4HRM - chains C and A of the 4 polymer chains in the assembly; structure by X-ray diffraction, 3.20 A resolution.

== Chain C (and A) ==
Protein: Domain I of receptor tyrosine-protein kinase erbB-2
Organism: Homo sapiens
Notes: EC 2.7.10.1; fragment: N-terminal extracellular domain I; chain A of this document is another copy of the same molecule, construct and numbering; everything in this record applies to it too
UniProt: P04626 (ERBB2_HUMAN); residues 2-197 here correspond to UniProt positions 24-219 (UniProt number = residue number + 22)
Sequence (198 residues; each row starts with the number of its first residue):
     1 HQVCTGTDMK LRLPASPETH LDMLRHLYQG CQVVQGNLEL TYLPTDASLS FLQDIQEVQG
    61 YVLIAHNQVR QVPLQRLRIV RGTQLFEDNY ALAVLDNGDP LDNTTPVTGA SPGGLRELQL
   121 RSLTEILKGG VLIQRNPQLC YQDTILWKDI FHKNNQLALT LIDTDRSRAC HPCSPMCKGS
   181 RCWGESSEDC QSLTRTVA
Unresolved in the structure: 1, 5, 99-112, 163-164, 166-169, 178-179, 188, 192-198 (chain A: 1-5, 15, 33, 35, 45-46, 52, 90, 98-112, 127, 152-154, 163-164, 168-169, 173-180, 183-198)
Sequence notes: expression tag (1, 198); engineered mutation Asp46 (Asn68 in P04626), Asp102 (Asn124 in P04626), Asp165 (Asn187 in P04626)
Cystine bridges: Cys4-Cys31, Cys140-Cys170, Cys173-Cys182, Cys177-Cys190
Curated features (UniProtKB/Swiss-Prot):
  - modified residue: Thr160 (Phosphothreonine)

== Chain C / chain A interface ==
Pairs across the interface (14):
  Pro14(C) - Leu13(A)
  Ala15(C) - Leu13(A)  hydrophobic
  Pro17(C) - Tyr42(A)
  Glu18(C) - Tyr42(A)
  Glu18(C) - Leu43(A)
  Glu18(C) - Pro44(A)
  Glu18(C) - His66(A)
  Thr19(C) - Gln68(A)
  Tyr42(C) - Pro17(A)
  Tyr42(C) - Glu18(A)
  Leu43(C) - Glu18(A)
  Pro44(C) - Glu18(A)
  His66(C) - Glu18(A)
  Gln68(C) - Glu18(A)
Interface residues without a listed pair, chain C (12 interface residues in all): Ser16, Thr45
Interface residues without a listed pair, chain A (9 interface residues in all): Asp22

== Overview ==
12 residues of chain C and 9 residues of chain A are in contact.
Both chains are Domain I of receptor tyrosine-protein kinase erbB-2 (Homo sapiens). Entry 4HRM (Structural
Basis for Eliciting a Cytotoxic Effect in HER2-Overexpressing Cancer Cells via Binding to the Extracellular
...) was determined by X-ray diffraction (same publication as 4HRL and 4HRN).
